5EOE - chain A; structure by X-ray diffraction, 1.60 A resolution.

== Chain A ==
Molecule: Beta-lactamase
Organism: Pseudomonas aeruginosa
Notes: EC 3.5.2.6
Reference sequence: Q3SAW3 (Q3SAW3_PSEAI); residues 21-283 here = UniProt positions 21-283
Sequence (263 residues; each row starts with the number of its first residue):
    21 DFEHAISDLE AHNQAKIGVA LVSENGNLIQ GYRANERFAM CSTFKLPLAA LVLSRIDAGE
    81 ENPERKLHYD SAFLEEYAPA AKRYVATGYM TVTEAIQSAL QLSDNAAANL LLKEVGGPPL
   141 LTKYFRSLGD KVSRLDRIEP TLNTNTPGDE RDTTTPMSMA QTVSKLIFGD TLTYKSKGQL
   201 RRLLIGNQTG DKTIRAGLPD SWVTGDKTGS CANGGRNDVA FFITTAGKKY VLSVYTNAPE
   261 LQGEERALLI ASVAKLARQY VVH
Disulfide bonds: C61-C231
From the paper describing this entry:
  - binding site for citric acid: T209, S230
  - contacts within the chain: F64-L155 (hydrophobic contact)

== In short ==
The paper reports a binding site for citric acid at T209 and S230; contacts within the chain involving L155
and F64.
Chain A is Beta-lactamase (Pseudomonas aeruginosa); the structure, Crystal structure of extended-spectrum
beta-lactamase BEL-1 (orthorhombic form), was determined by X-ray diffraction (same publication as 5EOO, 5EPH
and 5EUA).
